Entry 5HDA (X-ray diffraction, 2.39 A resolution); this record covers chains C and D of the 4 polymer chains in the assembly.

== Chain C ==
Name: Zinc finger MYND domain-containing protein 11
From: Homo sapiens
UniProt: Q15326 (ZMY11_HUMAN); residues 440-562 here correspond to UniProt positions 480-602 (UniProt number = residue number + 40)
Sequence (124 residues; numbered 439 to 562; the number before each row is that of its first residue):
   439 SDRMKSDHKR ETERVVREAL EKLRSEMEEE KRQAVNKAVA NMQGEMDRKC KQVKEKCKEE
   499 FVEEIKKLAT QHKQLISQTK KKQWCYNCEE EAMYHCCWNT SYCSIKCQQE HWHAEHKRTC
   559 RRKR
Unresolved in the structure: 439-444, 562
Sequence notes: expression tag (439)
UniProt features mapped onto this chain:
  - zinc finger: C523 to C558 (MYND-type)
  - binding site (Zn(2+)): C523, C526, C534, C535, C541, C545, H554, C558
From the paper describing this entry:
  - mutagenesis - Q546A/W550A: abolished binding to EBNA2381-445 peptide
  - mutagenesis - Q546A, Q546A/W550A: decreased binding to EBNA2
  - specificity-determining residues: Y532, Q547, R560
  - mutagenesis - Q546A: decreased signaling in response to EBNA2
  - mutagenesis - Q546A/W550A: abolished signaling in response to EBNA2
  - mutagenesis - Q546A: decreased growth
  - mutagenesis - Q546A/W550A: unchanged growth in response to LCLs

== Chain D ==
Name: Epstein-Barr nuclear antigen 2
UniProt: P12978 (EBNA2_EBVB9); numbering as in UniProt (aligned over 381-389)
Sequence (9 residues; numbered 381 to 389; the number before each row is that of its first residue):
   381 SMPELSPVL
UniProt features mapped onto this chain:
  - motif: P383 to P387 (PXLXP motif, interaction with host ZMYND11)
  - mutagenesis: L385 (L385A: Complete loss of interaction with host ZMYND11)

== Interface between chain C and chain D ==
Residue-residue contacts (18):
  M531(C) with P387(D); V388(D), hydrogen bond (backbone-backbone)
  Y532(C) with S386(D); P387(D), hydrophobic; V388(D)
  H533(C) with L385(D); V388(D)
  C534(C) with L385(D), hydrophobic
  Q546(C) with M382(D); P383(D), hydrogen bond (side chain-backbone); L385(D)
  Q547(C) with M382(D)
  W550(C) with S381(D); M382(D); P383(D)
  R560(C) with P383(D); E384(D); L385(D)
Other interface residues (no listed pair), chain C (9 interface residues in all): Y540
Other interface residues (no listed pair), chain D (9 interface residues in all): L389
The authors on this interface:
  - hot spots on chain C (mutagenesis) - Y532A, R560A (10-fold): decreased binding to Epstein-Barr nuclear antigen 2 (chain D)
  - hot spots on chain C (mutagenesis) - Q546A, W550A: abolished binding to Epstein-Barr nuclear antigen 2 (chain D)

== Overview ==
The chain C/chain D interface involves 9 residues from each chain; the contacts include 2 hydrogen bonds.
Polar contacts include Q546(C)-P383(D) and M531(C)-V388(D). The paper reports that Q546A and Q546A/W550A of
chain C reduce binding to EBNA2; specificity determinants Y532(C), Q547(C) and R560(C); 5 substitutions were
tested in all.
Here chain C is Zinc finger MYND domain-containing protein 11 (Homo sapiens) and chain D is Epstein-Barr
nuclear antigen 2. Entry 5HDA (Crystal Structure of the BS69 coiled coil-MYND domains bound to an EBNA2 PXLXP
motif) was determined by X-ray diffraction.
